Entry 7FC0 (X-ray diffraction, 2.64 A resolution); this record covers chains A and C of the 3 polymer chains in the assembly.

Chain A:
Molecule: RrMbnA precosur peptide
From: Rugamonas rubra
Sequence (29 residues; each row starts with the number of its first residue):
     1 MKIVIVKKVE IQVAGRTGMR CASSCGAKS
Metal / ion sites: Fe ion: Cys25 (shared with 3 residues of chain B)
From the paper describing this entry:
  - Fe ion coordination: Cys25
  - post-translational modification sites: Cys21, Cys25
  - mutagenesis - C21S/C25S: abolished catalytic activity

Chain C:
Molecule: Methanobactin biosynthesis cassette protein MbnC
From: Rugamonas rubra
UniProtKB: A0A1I4IFH0 (A0A1I4IFH0_9BURK); residue numbers follow UniProt; this construct covers 1-199
Sequence (199 residues; numbered 1 to 199; the number before each row is that of its first residue):
     1 MNAPTTAAAG AAPGRQVKDS ELLARLADPA ARGDFPPGCR AHVRIDISIR AYWHTLFDIC
    61 PGLLDIADPD GMAIFAPFMD WARRENLTMG WSFYIWVGRW LAQSPWRERL DEELTQALLS
   121 ASAARWAVLD RSADVGVVLG RRGSDDWIIG WKPNTLAAGR RVELVSLDGQ LPRPAEDVGV
   181 FHLAGYELDS FPGWLALPR
Not modelled in the structure: 1-8

Chain A / chain C interface:
Pairs across the interface - 49 pairs, chain A then chain C:
  Met1(A) with Gln170(C); Ser190(C); Phe191(C)
  Lys2(A) with Gln170(C), hydrogen bond (backbone-side chain); Leu171(C)
  Ile3(A) with Trp147(C), hydrophobic; Leu167(C), hydrophobic; Leu188(C), hydrophobic; Asp189(C); Ser190(C)
  Val4(A) with Leu167(C); Asp168(C), hydrogen bond (backbone-backbone); Gln170(C)
  Ile5(A) with Val165(C), hydrophobic; Ser166(C)
  Val6(A) with Ser166(C), hydrogen bond (backbone-backbone)
  Lys7(A) with Leu164(C); Val165(C); Ser166(C), hydrogen bond (backbone-backbone)
  Lys8(A) with Glu163(C), salt bridge; Leu164(C); Val165(C)
  Val9(A) with Glu163(C); Leu164(C), hydrogen bond (backbone-backbone)
  Glu10(A) with Arg161(C); Val162(C)
  Ile11(A) with Ser120(C); Val162(C), hydrogen bond (backbone-backbone); Glu163(C); Leu164(C)
  Val13(A) with Ile59(C), hydrophobic; Ser120(C); Ala121(C), hydrophobic; Arg160(C), hydrogen bond (backbone-side chain); Val162(C), hydrophobic
  Ala14(A) with Asp58(C); Ile59(C); Arg160(C), hydrogen bond (backbone-side chain)
  Gly15(A) with Arg160(C)
  Met19(A) with Arg160(C)
  Arg20(A) with Ala158(C); Gly159(C); Arg160(C)
  Cys21(A) with Val128(C); Arg160(C)
  Ala22(A) with Val128(C)
  Ser23(A) with Val128(C); Arg131(C), hydrogen bond
  Lys28(A) with Thr55(C)
Also at the interface, not in a pair above, chain A (21 interface residues in all): Ser29
Also at the interface, not in a pair above, chain C (31 interface residues in all): Arg50, Ala51, His54, Ala124, Leu129, Ile148

In short:
21 residues of chain A and 31 residues of chain C are in contact; the contacts include 9 hydrogen bonds and 1
salt bridge. Polar contacts include Lys8(A)-Glu163(C), Lys2(A)-Gln170(C) and Val13(A)-Arg160(C). The paper
reports that C21S/C25S of chain A abolish catalytic activity; Fe ion coordination by Cys25(A).
Here chain A is RrMbnA precosur peptide and chain C is Methanobactin biosynthesis cassette protein MbnC, both
from Rugamonas rubra. Entry 7FC0 (Reconstitution of MbnABC complex from Rugamonas rubra ATCC-43154 (GroupIII))
was determined by X-ray diffraction, deposited together with 7DZ9.
